PDB entry 8QJS | X-ray diffraction, 3.19 A resolution | chains B and C of the 3 polymer chains in the assembly

== Chain B ==
Molecule: Elongin-C
From: Homo sapiens
UniProt: Q15369 (ELOC_HUMAN); numbering as in UniProt (aligned over 17-112)
Sequence (97 residues; each row starts with the number of its first residue):
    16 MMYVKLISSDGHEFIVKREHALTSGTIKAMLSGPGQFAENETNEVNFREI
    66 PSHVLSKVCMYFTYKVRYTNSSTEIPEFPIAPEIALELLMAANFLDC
Unresolved in the structure: 48-56
Differences from the reference sequence: initiating methionine (16)

== Chain C ==
Molecule: von Hippel-Lindau disease tumor suppressor
From: Homo sapiens
UniProt: P40337 (VHL_HUMAN); residues 54-213 here = UniProt positions 54-213
Sequence (162 residues; each row starts with the number of its first residue):
    52 GSMEAGRPRPVLRSVNSREPSQVIFCNRSPRVVLPVWLNFDGEPQPYPTL
   102 PPGTGRRIHSYRGHLWLFRDAGTHDGLLVNQTELFVPSLNVDGQPIFANI
   152 TLPVYTLKERCLQVVRSLVKPENYRRLDIVRSLYEDLEDHPNVQKDLERL
   202 TQERIAHQRMGD
Unresolved in the structure: 52-60, 209-213
Differences from the reference sequence: expression tag (52-53)
Ligand contacts: 155 (VL6; (2S,4R)-1-[(2R)-2-[3-[2-(2-methoxyethoxy)ethoxy]-1,2-oxazol-5-yl]-3-methyl-butanoyl]-N-[(1S)-1-[4-(4-methyl-1,3-thiazol-5-yl)phenyl]ethyl]-4-oxidanyl-pyrrolidine-2-carboxamide): Asn-67, Arg-69, Pro-71, Phe-76, Pro-86, Trp-88, Phe-91, Tyr-98, Pro-99, Leu-101, Arg-107, Ile-109, His-110, Ser-111, Tyr-112, His-115, Trp-117

== How chain B and chain C interact ==
Residue-residue contacts (38):
  Tyr-76(B) with Tyr-156(C), hydrogen bond (side chain-backbone); Thr-157(C); Leu-158(C), hydrogen bond (side chain-backbone)
  Tyr-79(B) with Val-155(C), hydrophobic
  Lys-80(B) with Val-155(C)
  Tyr-83(B) with Val-155(C)
  Thr-84(B) with Val-155(C)
  Ser-86(B) with Gln-132(C), hydrogen bond (backbone-side chain)
  Ser-87(B) with Gln-132(C)
  Glu-89(B) with Arg-79(C)
  Ile-90(B) with Leu-153(C); Val-155(C), hydrophobic
  Glu-92(B) with Pro-81(C); Arg-82(C), salt bridge; Leu-153(C); Arg-161(C), salt bridge
  Phe-93(B) with Leu-158(C), hydrophobic; Arg-161(C), hydrogen bond (backbone-side chain)
  Ile-95(B) with Arg-161(C); Cys-162(C), hydrophobic; Val-165(C), hydrophobic
  Pro-97(B) with Leu-169(C), hydrophobic
  Ala-100(B) with Val-165(C), hydrophobic; Val-166(C), hydrophobic
  Leu-101(B) with Leu-178(C), hydrophobic; Ile-180(C), hydrophobic
  Leu-103(B) with Leu-158(C), hydrophobic; Cys-162(C)
  Leu-104(B) with Lys-159(C); Cys-162(C); Leu-163(C), hydrophobic
  Ala-107(B) with Leu-158(C), hydrophobic; Lys-159(C)
  Asn-108(B) with Lys-159(C), hydrogen bond; Leu-184(C)
  Cys-112(B) with Thr-157(C); Leu-158(C), hydrogen bond (backbone-backbone); Lys-159(C), hydrogen bond (backbone-backbone)
Other interface residues (no listed pair), chain B (23 interface residues in all): Val-73, Pro-91, Met-105
Other interface residues (no listed pair), chain C (23 interface residues in all): Ser-80, Pro-154, Asp-179, Ser-183

== Summary ==
The chain B/chain C interface involves 23 residues from each chain, with 7 hydrogen bonds and 2 salt bridges.
Polar pairs include Glu-92(B)/Arg-82(C), Glu-92(B)/Arg-161(C) and Tyr-76(B)/Tyr-156(C). Ligands of chain C:
155.
Chain B is Elongin-C and chain C is von Hippel-Lindau disease tumor suppressor, both from Homo sapiens; the
structure, VHL/Elongin B/Elongin C complex with compound 155, was determined by X-ray diffraction (same
publication as 8QJR and 8QJT).
